Entry 6FVW (electron microscopy, 4.50 A resolution (low resolution: residue-level contacts below are approximate; hydrogen-bond / salt-bridge calls are withheld)); this record covers chains 2 and 3 of the 47 polymer chains in the assembly.

== Chain 2 ==
Molecule: Proteasome subunit beta type-2
From: Saccharomyces cerevisiae (strain ATCC 204508 / S288c)
Notes: EC 3.4.25.1
Reference sequence: P25043 (PSB2_YEAST); residue numbers follow UniProt; this construct covers 30-255
Chain sequence (226 residues; row label = number of the first residue in the row):
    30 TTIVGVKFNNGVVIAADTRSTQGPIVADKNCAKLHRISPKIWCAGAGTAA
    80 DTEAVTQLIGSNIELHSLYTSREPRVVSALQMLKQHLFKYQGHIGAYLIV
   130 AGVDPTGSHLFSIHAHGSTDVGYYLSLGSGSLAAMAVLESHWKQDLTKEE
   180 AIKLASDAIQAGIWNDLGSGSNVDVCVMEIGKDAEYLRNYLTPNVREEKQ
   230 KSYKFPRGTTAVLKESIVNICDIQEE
Curated features (UniProtKB/Swiss-Prot):
  - active site: Thr-30 (Nucleophile)

== Chain 3 ==
Molecule: Proteasome subunit beta type-3
From: Saccharomyces cerevisiae (strain ATCC 204508 / S288c)
Notes: EC 3.4.25.1
Reference sequence: P25451 (PSB3_YEAST); residue numbers follow UniProt; this construct covers 2-205
Chain sequence (204 residues; each row starts with the number of its first residue):
     2 SDPSSINGGIVVAMTGKDCVAIACDLRLGSQSLGVSNKFEKIFHYGHVFL
    52 GITGLATDVTTLNEMFRYKTNLYKLKEERAIEPETFTQLVSSSLYERRFG
   102 PYFVGPVVAGINSKSGKPFIAGFDLIGCIDEAKDFIVSGTASDQLFGMCE
   152 SLYEPNLEPEDLFETISQALLNAADRDALSGWGAVVYIIKKDEVVKRYLK
   202 MRQD
Curated features (UniProtKB/Swiss-Prot):
  - modified residue: Ser-31 (Phosphoserine)
  - cross-link: Lys-70 (Glycyl lysine isopeptide (Lys-Gly) (interchain with G-Cter in ubiquitin))

== How chain 2 and chain 3 interact ==
Residue-residue contacts (70; chain 2 residue first):
  Ser-49(2) / Asp-131(3)
  Gln-51(2) / Asp-125(3)
  Gln-51(2) / Asp-131(3)
  Ile-54(2) / Ser-143(3)
  Ile-54(2) / Asp-144(3)
  Val-55(2) / Phe-147(3)
  Ala-56(2) / Asp-131(3)
  Ala-56(2) / Phe-147(3)
  Asp-57(2) / Asp-131(3)
  Asp-57(2) / Glu-132(3)
  Asp-57(2) / Ala-133(3)
  Asp-57(2) / Ile-137(3)
  Asn-59(2) / Glu-132(3)
  Cys-60(2) / Glu-132(3)
  Ala-61(2) / Glu-132(3)
  Ala-78(2) / Cys-129(3)
  Ala-79(2) / Ile-127(3)
  Ala-79(2) / Gly-128(3)
  Ala-79(2) / Cys-129(3)
  Asp-80(2) / Tyr-96(3)
  Asp-80(2) / Arg-99(3)
  Glu-82(2) / Ser-92(3)
  Glu-82(2) / Cys-129(3)
  Glu-82(2) / Ile-130(3)
  Ala-83(2) / Tyr-96(3)
  Val-84(2) / Tyr-96(3)
  Tyr-119(2) / Phe-100(3)
  His-122(2) / Phe-100(3)
  Ile-123(2) / Tyr-96(3)
  Arg-217(2) / Glu-132(3)
  Arg-225(2) / Glu-151(3)
  Arg-225(2) / Tyr-154(3)
  Tyr-232(2) / Ser-152(3)
  Tyr-232(2) / Glu-155(3)
  Lys-233(2) / Glu-155(3)
  Lys-233(2) / Leu-158(3)
  Lys-233(2) / Asp-162(3)
  Lys-233(2) / Glu-165(3)
  Phe-234(2) / Glu-165(3)
  Phe-234(2) / Gln-169(3)
  Pro-235(2) / Glu-165(3)
  Arg-236(2) / Glu-161(3)
  Arg-236(2) / Asp-162(3)
  Thr-239(2) / Phe-164(3)
  Thr-239(2) / Glu-165(3)
  Thr-239(2) / Gln-169(3)
  Ala-240(2) / Leu-200(3)
  Ala-240(2) / Lys-201(3)
  Val-241(2) / Phe-164(3)
  Val-241(2) / Tyr-199(3)
  Leu-242(2) / Tyr-199(3)
  Leu-242(2) / Leu-200(3)
  Leu-242(2) / Lys-201(3)
  Lys-243(2) / Arg-198(3)
  Lys-243(2) / Tyr-199(3)
  Glu-244(2) / Val-196(3)
  Glu-244(2) / Lys-197(3)
  Ser-245(2) / Val-195(3)
  Ser-245(2) / Val-196(3)
  Ser-245(2) / Lys-197(3)
  Ile-246(2) / Glu-194(3)
  Ile-246(2) / Val-195(3)
  Ile-246(2) / Val-196(3)
  Val-247(2) / His-45(3)
  Val-247(2) / Val-195(3)
  Val-247(2) / Lys-197(3)
  Asn-248(2) / His-45(3)
  Ile-249(2) / Gly-47(3)
  Ile-249(2) / His-48(3)
  Ile-249(2) / Val-195(3)
Interface residues without a listed pair, chain 2 (39 interface residues in all): Thr-77, Lys-228, Thr-238
Interface residues without a listed pair, chain 3 (42 interface residues in all): Phe-50, Leu-153, Pro-156, Ser-168, Leu-172

== Summary ==
39 residues of chain 2 face 42 of chain 3 across their interface. Curated annotation (UniProt) lists
active-site residue Thr-30(2) on chain 2.
Here chain 2 is Proteasome subunit beta type-2 and chain 3 is Proteasome subunit beta type-3, both from
Saccharomyces cerevisiae (strain ATCC 204508 / S288c). Entry 6FVW (26S proteasome, s4 state) was determined by
electron microscopy together with 6FVT, 6FVU, 6FVV, 6FVX and 6FVY from the same study.
